PDB entry 6ULV | X-ray diffraction, 2.20 A resolution | chains A and E of the 3 polymer chains in the assembly

== Chain A ==
Protein: Bromodomain-containing protein 4
Source organism: Homo sapiens
Notes: fragment: first bromodomain
UniProt: O60885 (BRD4_HUMAN); residues 42-168 here = UniProt positions 42-168
Amino-acid sequence (146 residues; row label = number of the first residue in the row):
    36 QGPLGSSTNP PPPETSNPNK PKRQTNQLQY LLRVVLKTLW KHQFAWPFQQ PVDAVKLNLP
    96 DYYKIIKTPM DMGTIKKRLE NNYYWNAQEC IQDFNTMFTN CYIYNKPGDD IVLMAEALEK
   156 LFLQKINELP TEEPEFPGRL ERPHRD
Unresolved in the structure: 36-58, 167-181
Differences from the reference sequence: expression tag (36-41, 169-181)
UniProt features mapped onto this chain:
  - site: N140 (Acetylated histone binding)
  - cross-link: K99 (Glycyl lysine isopeptide (Lys-Gly) (interchain with G-Cter in SUMO2))
  - natural variant: D145 (D145G: Found in a patient with a neurodevelopmental syndrome; uncertain significance)
  - mutagenesis: N140 (N140A: Abolishes binding to acetylated histones)
Ligand contacts: B3P (2-[3-(2-hydroxy-1,1-dihydroxymethyl-ethylamino)-propylamino]-2-hydroxymethyl-propane-1,3-diol): D96, I100, I138, Y139, N140, K141

== Chain E ==
Protein: Cyclic peptide 4.2_3
Amino-acid sequence (16 residues; row label = number of the first residue in the row; numbering starts at 0):
     0 XWKNWCWLKR KLLLRX
Modified residues: ACE (acetyl group) at position 0, NH2 (amino group) at position 15; K2, K8, K10 (N(6)-acetyllysine; ALY)
Covalently attached groups: covalent link ACE_0-C5

== How chain A and chain E interact ==
Pairs across the interface - 25 pairs, chain A then chain E:
  W81(A) - W4(E)  hydrogen bond (backbone-side chain)
  W81(A) - L7(E)
  W81(A) - K8(E)
  P82(A) - W4(E)
  P82(A) - K8(E)
  P82(A) - L11(E)  hydrophobic
  F83(A) - K8(E)
  Q85(A) - W4(E)
  V87(A) - K8(E)
  K91(A) - ACE_0(E)
  K91(A) - C5(E)
  L92(A) - C5(E)
  L92(A) - K8(E)
  L92(A) - R9(E)
  L94(A) - L12(E)  hydrophobic
  N140(A) - L12(E)
  D144(A) - R14(E)
  D144(A) - NH2_15(E)
  D145(A) - L11(E)
  D145(A) - R14(E)
  D145(A) - NH2_15(E)
  I146(A) - K8(E)
  I146(A) - L11(E)  hydrophobic
  I146(A) - L12(E)  hydrophobic
  M149(A) - L11(E)  hydrophobic
Other interface residues (no listed pair), chain A (16 interface residues in all): P86, N93, G143
From the paper, about this interface:
  - interface residues, chain A: N140(A)

== Overview ==
16 residues of chain A face 10 of chain E across their interface, with 1 hydrogen bond. Its one
hydrogen-bonded contact is W81(A)-W4(E). Ligands of chain A: compound B3P. From UniProt: one mutagenesis site
on chain A. The paper reports the interface residue N140(A).
Here chain A is Bromodomain-containing protein 4 (Homo sapiens) and chain E is Cyclic peptide 4.2_3. Entry
6ULV (BRD4-BD1 in complex with the cyclic peptide 4.2_1) was determined by X-ray diffraction together with
6U4A, 6U61, 6U6K, 6U6L, 6U71, 6U72 and 8 further entries from the same study.
